6ILE - chains A and C of the 3 polymer chains in the assembly; structure by X-ray diffraction, 2.90 A resolution.

# Chain A
Protein: MHC class I antigen
Source organism: Pteropus alecto
Notes: engineered mutation(s): 52M, 53D, 54L deleted
UniProt: A0A125R585 (A0A125R585_PTEAL); aligned to UniProt positions 25-300 over residues 1-276 (the alignment contains insertions or deletions, so no single offset holds)
Sequence (276 residues; row label = number of the first residue in the row):
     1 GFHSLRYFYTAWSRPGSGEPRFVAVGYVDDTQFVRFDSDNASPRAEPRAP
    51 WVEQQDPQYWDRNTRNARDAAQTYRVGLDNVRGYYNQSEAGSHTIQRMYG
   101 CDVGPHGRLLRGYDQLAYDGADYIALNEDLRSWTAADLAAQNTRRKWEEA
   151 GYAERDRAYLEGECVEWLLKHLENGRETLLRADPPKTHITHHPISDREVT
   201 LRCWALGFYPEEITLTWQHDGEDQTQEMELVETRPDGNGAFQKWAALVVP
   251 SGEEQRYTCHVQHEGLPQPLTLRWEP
Disulfide bonds: C101-C164, C203-C259

# Chain C
Protein: Hev-1
Sequence (8 residues; numbered 1 to 8; the number before each row is that of its first residue):
     1 DFANTFLP

# Chain A / chain C interface
Contacting residue pairs - 37 pairs, chain A then chain C:
  Y7(A) - D1(C)  hydrogen bond (side chain-backbone)
  Y7(A) - F2(C)  hydrophobic
  Y9(A) - F2(C)
  Y59(A) - D1(C)  hydrogen bond (side chain-backbone)
  R62(A) - D1(C)  salt bridge
  N63(A) - D1(C)  hydrogen bond
  N63(A) - F2(C)  hydrogen bond (side chain-backbone)
  N66(A) - F2(C)  hydrogen bond (side chain-backbone)
  N66(A) - A3(C)
  A67(A) - F2(C)  hydrophobic
  A70(A) - T5(C)
  T73(A) - T5(C)  hydrogen bond
  T73(A) - L7(C)
  Y74(A) - T5(C)
  Y74(A) - F6(C)
  G77(A) - L7(C)
  G77(A) - P8(C)
  N80(A) - L7(C)
  N80(A) - P8(C)  hydrogen bond (side chain-backbone)
  V81(A) - P8(C)  hydrophobic
  Y84(A) - P8(C)  hydrogen bond (side chain-backbone)
  R97(A) - N4(C)  hydrogen bond (side chain-backbone)
  R97(A) - T5(C)
  Y99(A) - F2(C)
  Y99(A) - A3(C)  hydrogen bond (side chain-backbone)
  L116(A) - P8(C)  hydrophobic
  T143(A) - P8(C)  hydrogen bond (side chain-backbone)
  K146(A) - P8(C)  hydrogen bond (side chain-backbone)
  W147(A) - F6(C)
  W147(A) - L7(C)  hydrogen bond (side chain-backbone)
  Y152(A) - F6(C)
  R155(A) - F6(C)
  D156(A) - F6(C)
  Y159(A) - D1(C)  hydrogen bond (side chain-backbone)
  Y159(A) - F2(C)
  Y159(A) - A3(C)  hydrophobic
  W167(A) - D1(C)  hydrogen bond
Other interface residues (no listed pair), chain A (30 interface residues in all): A24, V34, V76, D114, W133

# Overview
Chain A and chain C form an interface of 30 and 8 residues respectively; the contacts include 15 hydrogen
bonds and 1 salt bridge. Polar pairs include R62(A)-D1(C), Y7(A)-D1(C) and Y59(A)-D1(C).
Chain A is MHC class I antigen (Pteropus alecto) and chain C is Hev-1; the structure, Crystal structure of a
mutant ptal-N*01:01 for 2.9 angstrom, 52M 53D 54L deleted, was determined by X-ray diffraction together with
6ILC, 6ILF and 6ILG from the same study.
